Entry 8DDX (electron microscopy, 3.80 A resolution); this record covers chains C and D of the 10 polymer chains in the assembly.

[Chain C (and D)]
Molecule: Transient receptor potential cation channel, subfamily M, member 3
Organism: Mus musculus
Notes: chain D of this document is another copy of the same molecule, construct and numbering; everything in this record applies to it too
UniProtKB: Q5F4S7 (Q5F4S7_MOUSE); residue numbers follow UniProt; this construct covers 2-1371
Chain sequence (1370 residues; numbered 2 to 1371; the number before each row is that of its first residue):
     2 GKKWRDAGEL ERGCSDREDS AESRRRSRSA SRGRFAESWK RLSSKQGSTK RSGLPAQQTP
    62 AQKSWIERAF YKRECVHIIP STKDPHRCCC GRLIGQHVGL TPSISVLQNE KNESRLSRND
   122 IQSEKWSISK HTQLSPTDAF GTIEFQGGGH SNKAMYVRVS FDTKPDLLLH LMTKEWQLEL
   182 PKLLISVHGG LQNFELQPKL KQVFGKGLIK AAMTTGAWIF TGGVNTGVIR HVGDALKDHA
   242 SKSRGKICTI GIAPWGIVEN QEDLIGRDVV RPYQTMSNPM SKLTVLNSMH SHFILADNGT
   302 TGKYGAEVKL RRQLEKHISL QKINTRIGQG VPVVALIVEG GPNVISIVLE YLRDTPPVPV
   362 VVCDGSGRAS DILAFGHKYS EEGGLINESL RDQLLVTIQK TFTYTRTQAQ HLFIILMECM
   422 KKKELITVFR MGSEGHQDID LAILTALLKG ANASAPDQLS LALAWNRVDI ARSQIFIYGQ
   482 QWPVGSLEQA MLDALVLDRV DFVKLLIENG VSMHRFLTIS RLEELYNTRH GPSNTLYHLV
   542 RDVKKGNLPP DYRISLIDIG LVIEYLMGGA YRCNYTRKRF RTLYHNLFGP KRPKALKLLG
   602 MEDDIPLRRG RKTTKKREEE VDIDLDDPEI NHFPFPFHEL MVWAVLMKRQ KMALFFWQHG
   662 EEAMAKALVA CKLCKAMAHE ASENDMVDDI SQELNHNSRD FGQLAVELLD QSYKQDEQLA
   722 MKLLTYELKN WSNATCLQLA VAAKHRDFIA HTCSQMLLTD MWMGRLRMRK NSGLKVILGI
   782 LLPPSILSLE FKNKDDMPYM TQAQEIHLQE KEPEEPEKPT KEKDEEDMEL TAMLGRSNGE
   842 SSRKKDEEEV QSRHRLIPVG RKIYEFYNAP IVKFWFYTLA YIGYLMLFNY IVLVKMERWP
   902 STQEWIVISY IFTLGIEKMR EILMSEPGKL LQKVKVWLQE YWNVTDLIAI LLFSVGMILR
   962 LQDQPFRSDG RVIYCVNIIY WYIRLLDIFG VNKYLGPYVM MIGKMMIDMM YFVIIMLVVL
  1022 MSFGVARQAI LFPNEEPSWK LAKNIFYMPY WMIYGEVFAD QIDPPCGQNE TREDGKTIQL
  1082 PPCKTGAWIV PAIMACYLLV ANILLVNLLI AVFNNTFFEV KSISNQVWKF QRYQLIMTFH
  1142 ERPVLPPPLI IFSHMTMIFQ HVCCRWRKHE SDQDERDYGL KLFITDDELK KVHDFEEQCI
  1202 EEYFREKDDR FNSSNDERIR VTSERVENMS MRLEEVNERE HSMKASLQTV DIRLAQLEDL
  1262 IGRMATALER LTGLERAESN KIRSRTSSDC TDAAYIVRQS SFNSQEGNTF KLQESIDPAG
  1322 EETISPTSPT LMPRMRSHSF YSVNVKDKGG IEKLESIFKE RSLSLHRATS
Not modelled in the structure: 2-128, 383-396, 589-631, 795-860, 1068-1079, 1165-1176, 1244-1371 (chain D: 2-128, 383-396, 605-623, 795-860, 1068-1079, 1165-1176, 1244-1371)
Ligand contacts:
  - 1,2-diacyl-glycerol-3-sn-phosphate (3PH), molecule 1: Glu941, Tyr942, Trp943, Thr946, Ile949, Leu953, Val977, Ile980, Tyr981, Ile984, Leu987, Val1000, Ile1003, Gly1004, Met1007, Gln1132
  - 1,2-diacyl-glycerol-3-sn-phosphate (3PH), molecule 2: Val1020, Ser1023, Phe1024, Ile1094, Cys1097, Tyr1098, Val1101
  - 9Z9 ((3beta,14beta,17beta,25R)-3-[4-methoxy-3-(methoxymethyl)butoxy]spirost-5-en), molecule 1: Met887, Asn890, Tyr891, Leu894, Tyr983
  - 9Z9, molecule 2: Pro1038, Ser1039, Trp1040, Leu1042
  - PIO ([(2R)-2-octanoyloxy-3-[oxidanyl-[(1R,2R,3S,4R,5R,6S)-2,3,6-tris(oxidanyl)-4,5-diphosphonooxy-cyclohexyl]oxy-phosphoryl]oxy-propyl] octanoate): Asn772, Ser773, Gly774, Leu775, Ile778, Phe875, Trp876, Thr879, Ile883, Ile989, Phe990, Val992, Asn993, Lys994, Tyr995

[Interface between chain C and chain D]
Pairs across the interface (85):
  Gly148(C) with Ile508(D); Gly511(D); Val512(D); Ser513(D)
  Asn194(C) with Tyr479(D)
  Glu196(C) with Tyr479(D)
  Arg231(C) with Tyr479(D)
  Ala241(C) with Arg1206(D), hydrogen bond (backbone-side chain)
  Ser244(C) with Arg1206(D), hydrogen bond (backbone-side chain)
  Arg245(C) with Arg1206(D)
  Gln275(C) with Arg516(D)
  Met277(C) with Gly511(D)
  Asn279(C) with Val485(D)
  Tyr1012(C) with Asn993(D); Tyr995(D), hydrophobic
  Phe1013(C) with Tyr999(D), hydrophobic
  Ile1015(C) with Phe990(D), hydrophobic
  Val1019(C) with Tyr983(D); Phe990(D), hydrophobic
  Ser1023(C) with Tyr983(D)
  Val1026(C) with Asn890(D); Val893(D), hydrophobic; Leu894(D), hydrophobic; Ile979(D), hydrophobic
  Ala1027(C) with Ile980(D), hydrophobic
  Gln1029(C) with Leu894(D)
  Ala1030(C) with Val893(D); Arg972(D), hydrogen bond (backbone-side chain); Cys976(D), hydrophobic
  Ile1031(C) with Val973(D), hydrophobic; Cys976(D), hydrophobic
  Pro1034(C) with Lys896(D); Arg972(D)
  Asn1035(C) with Lys896(D)
  Glu1036(C) with Lys896(D), hydrogen bond (backbone-backbone)
  Pro1038(C) with Val895(D)
  Ile1046(C) with Leu894(D), hydrophobic
  Gly1056(C) with Gly1056(D)
  Val1058(C) with Tyr1055(D); Glu1057(D)
  Phe1059(C) with Phe1059(D), hydrophobic
  Ala1060(C) with Glu1057(D)
  Asp1064(C) with Tyr1048(D), hydrogen bond
  Thr1086(C) with Ser969(D); Asp970(D); Val973(D)
  Ile1090(C) with Val973(D), hydrophobic; Val977(D), hydrophobic
  Ile1094(C) with Ile980(D), hydrophobic
  Met1095(C) with Trp1052(D), hydrophobic
  Ala1096(C) with Tyr1051(D), hydrogen bond (backbone-side chain)
  Leu1099(C) with Trp1052(D), hydrophobic
  Leu1100(C) with Tyr1051(D); Tyr1055(D)
  Ile1104(C) with Met1010(D), hydrophobic; Tyr1055(D); Leu1110(D), hydrophobic
  Leu1105(C) with Ile1003(D), hydrophobic; Met1006(D), hydrophobic; Met1007(D), hydrophobic
  Asn1108(C) with Leu1110(D); Ile1111(D); Phe1114(D)
  Leu1109(C) with Ile1003(D), hydrophobic
  Val1113(C) with Phe1118(D), hydrophobic
  Asn1115(C) with Asn1115(D)
  Asn1116(C) with Asn1115(D); Phe1118(D)
  Asp1217(C) with Asn1216(D), hydrogen bond; Arg1219(D)
  Ile1220(C) with Arg1219(D); Ile1220(D), hydrophobic
  Arg1221(C) with Arg1219(D)
  Ser1224(C) with Thr1223(D); Arg1226(D)
  Val1227(C) with Arg1226(D)
  Glu1228(C) with Arg1226(D), salt bridge
  Met1230(C) with Met1230(D), hydrophobic
  Ser1231(C) with Met1230(D)
  Leu1234(C) with Met1230(D), hydrophobic; Arg1233(D); Leu1234(D), hydrophobic
  Glu1235(C) with Arg1233(D), salt bridge
  Asn1238(C) with Glu1236(D); Val1237(D)
Other interface residues (no listed pair), chain C (71 interface residues in all): Gln147, Gly149, Gly150, Lys243, Thr276, Asp689, Asp1009, Ile1016, Met1022, Gly1087, Pro1092, Asn1103, Ile1111, Ala1112, Thr1223, Ser1243
Other interface residues (no listed pair), chain D (66 interface residues in all): Glu509, His515, His660, Glu718, Tyr891, Met897, Leu996, Met1002, Val1014, Glu1203, Asp1210, Val1227, Asn1229, His1242

[Overview]
71 residues of chain C and 66 residues of chain D are in contact; the contacts include 7 hydrogen bonds and 2
salt bridges. Polar pairs include Glu1228(C)-Arg1226(D), Glu1235(C)-Arg1233(D) and Ala241(C)-Arg1206(D).
Ligands of chain C: compound 9Z9, 1,2-diacyl-glycerol-3-sn-phosphate and compound PIO.
Both chains are Transient receptor potential cation channel, subfamily M, member 3 (Mus musculus). Entry 8DDX
(cryo-EM structure of TRPM3 ion channel in complex with Gbg in the presence of PIP2, tethered ...) was
determined by electron microscopy (same publication as 8DDQ, 8DDR, 8DDS, 8DDT, 8DDU, 8DDV and 4 further
entries).
